Entry 8E2C (X-ray diffraction, 2.40 A resolution); this record covers chains A and B of the 3 polymer chains in the assembly.

Chain A (and B):
Name: Cell cycle protein GpsB
Organism: Staphylococcus aureus subsp. aureus COL
Notes: fragment: N-terminal domain; chain B of this document is another copy of the same molecule, construct and numbering; everything in this record applies to it too
UniProtKB: Q5HFX8 (GPSB_STAAC); residues 1-70 here = UniProt positions 1-70
Sequence (70 residues; row label = number of the first residue in the row):
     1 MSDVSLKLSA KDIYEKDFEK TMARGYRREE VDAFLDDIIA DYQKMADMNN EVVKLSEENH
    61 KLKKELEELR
Disordered / not traced: 1-5 (chain B: 1-2, 70)

Interface between chain A and chain B:
Contacting residue pairs - 102 pairs, chain A then chain B:
  L6(A) with D41(B); M45(B), hydrophobic
  K7(A) with D37(B); A40(B); D41(B), hydrogen bond (backbone-side chain)
  L8(A) with D37(B); I38(B), hydrophobic; D41(B), hydrogen bond (backbone-side chain)
  I13(A) with F34(B), hydrophobic
  K16(A) with F34(B)
  F18(A) with Y26(B), hydrophobic; E30(B); V31(B), hydrophobic; F34(B), hydrophobic
  E19(A) with G25(B); Y26(B); R27(B), hydrogen bond (backbone-backbone); E30(B), hydrogen bond (backbone-side chain)
  K20(A) with G25(B)
  T21(A) with A23(B); R24(B); G25(B), hydrogen bond (backbone-backbone); R27(B)
  M22(A) with M22(B); A23(B); R24(B)
  A23(A) with R28(B), hydrogen bond (backbone-side chain)
  R24(A) with K20(B); T21(B); M22(B); R28(B), hydrogen bond (backbone-side chain)
  G25(A) with K20(B); T21(B), hydrogen bond (backbone-backbone); Y26(B)
  Y26(A) with F18(B), hydrophobic; E19(B); G25(B); Y26(B), hydrogen bond (backbone-backbone); R28(B); V31(B), hydrophobic; D32(B), hydrogen bond
  R27(A) with E19(B), hydrogen bond (backbone-backbone); K20(B), hydrogen bond (side chain-backbone)
  R28(A) with R24(B), hydrogen bond (side chain-backbone); Y26(B)
  E30(A) with D17(B); F18(B); E19(B), hydrogen bond (side chain-backbone)
  V31(A) with F18(B), hydrophobic; Y26(B), hydrophobic
  D32(A) with Y26(B), hydrogen bond
  F34(A) with L8(B), hydrophobic; I13(B), hydrophobic; K16(B); F18(B), hydrophobic
  L35(A) with L35(B), hydrophobic; I38(B), hydrophobic
  D37(A) with K7(B), salt bridge
  I38(A) with L8(B), hydrophobic; I38(B), hydrophobic; Y42(B)
  D41(A) with L6(B); K7(B), hydrogen bond (side chain-backbone); L8(B), hydrogen bond (side chain-backbone); Y42(B), hydrogen bond
  Y42(A) with I38(B); D41(B), hydrogen bond
  K44(A) with D3(B); V4(B); S5(B), hydrogen bond (side chain-backbone)
  M45(A) with L6(B), hydrophobic; Y42(B), hydrophobic; M45(B)
  M48(A) with V4(B); L6(B), hydrophobic; M48(B), hydrophobic; N49(B); V52(B), hydrophobic
  N49(A) with M48(B)
  E51(A) with V4(B)
  V52(A) with M48(B), hydrophobic; E51(B); V52(B), hydrophobic; L55(B)
  L55(A) with V52(B); L55(B), hydrophobic; S56(B); N59(B), hydrogen bond (backbone-side chain)
  E58(A) with N59(B), hydrogen bond; K63(B)
  N59(A) with E58(B); N59(B); L62(B)
  L62(A) with N59(B); L66(B), hydrophobic
  K63(A) with E58(B), salt bridge; L62(B)
  E65(A) with L66(B)
  L66(A) with E65(B); L66(B)
  L69(A) with L66(B), hydrophobic; L69(B), hydrophobic
Also at the interface, not in a pair above, chain A (42 interface residues in all): D12, S56, R70
Also at the interface, not in a pair above, chain B (46 interface residues in all): D12, K44

Overview:
42 residues of chain A and 46 residues of chain B are in contact, with 22 hydrogen bonds and 2 salt bridges.
Polar contacts include D37(A)-K7(B), K63(A)-E58(B) and K7(A)-D41(B).
Both chains are Cell cycle protein GpsB (Staphylococcus aureus subsp. aureus COL). Entry 8E2C (N-terminal
domain of S. aureus GpsB in complex with PBP4 fragment) was determined by X-ray diffraction.
